PDB entry 1ZGB | X-ray diffraction, 2.30 A resolution | chain A

== Chain A ==
Protein: Acetylcholinesterase
From: Torpedo californica
Notes: EC 3.1.1.7
UniProtKB: P04058 (ACES_TORCA); residues 1-543 here correspond to UniProt positions 22-564 (UniProt number = residue number + 21)
Amino-acid sequence (543 residues; numbered 1 to 543; the number before each row is that of its first residue):
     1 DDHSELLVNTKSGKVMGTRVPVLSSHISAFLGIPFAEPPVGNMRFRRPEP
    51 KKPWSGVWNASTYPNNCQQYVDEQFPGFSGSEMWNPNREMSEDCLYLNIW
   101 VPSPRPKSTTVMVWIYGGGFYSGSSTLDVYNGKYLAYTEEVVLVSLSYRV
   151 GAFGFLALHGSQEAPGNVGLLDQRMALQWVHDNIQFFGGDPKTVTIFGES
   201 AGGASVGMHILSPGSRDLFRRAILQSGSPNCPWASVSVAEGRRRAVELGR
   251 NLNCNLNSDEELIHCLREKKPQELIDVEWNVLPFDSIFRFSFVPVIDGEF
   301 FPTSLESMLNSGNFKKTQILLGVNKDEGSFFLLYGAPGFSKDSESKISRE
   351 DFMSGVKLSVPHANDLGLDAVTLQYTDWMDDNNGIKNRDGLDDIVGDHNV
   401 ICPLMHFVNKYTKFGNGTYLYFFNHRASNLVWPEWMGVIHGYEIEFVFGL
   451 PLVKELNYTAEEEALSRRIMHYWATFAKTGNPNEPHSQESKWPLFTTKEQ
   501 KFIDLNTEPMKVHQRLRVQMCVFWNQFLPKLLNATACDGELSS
Not modelled in the structure: 1-3, 486-489, 536-543
Swiss-Prot annotation at these positions:
  - active site: S200 (Acyl-ester intermediate), E327 (Charge relay system), H440 (Charge relay system)
  - lipidation: S543 (GPI-anchor amidated serine)
  - glycosylation (N-linked (GlcNAc...) asparagine): N59, N416, N457, N533
Disulfide bonds: C67-C94, C254-C265, C402-C521
Covalently attached groups: N-acetylglucosamine (NAG) linked to N59, N416
Small-molecule neighbours: (R)-tacrine(10)-hupyridone (A1E; (5R)-5-{[10-(1,2,3,4-tetrahydroacridin-9-ylamino)decyl]amino}-5,6,7,8-tetrahydroquinolin-2(1h)-one): K11, Y70, G80, W84, G117, G118, Y121, Y130, Q185, P191, E199, W279, L282, S286, F290, F330, F331, Y334, W432, I439, H440, G441, Y442

== In short ==
Bound to chain A: (R)-tacrine(10)-hupyridone. N-acetylglucosamine is covalently linked to N59 and N416. From
UniProt: 3 active-site residues.
Chain A is Acetylcholinesterase (Torpedo californica); the structure, Crystal Structure of Torpedo Californica
Acetylcholinesterase in Complex With an (R)-Tacrine(10)-Hupyridone Inhibitor, was determined by X-ray
diffraction (same publication as 1ZGC).
